Entry 9IT2 (electron microscopy, 2.03 A resolution); this record covers chains A and C of the 9 polymer chains in the assembly.

Chain A:
Name: Urease subunit gamma
Organism: Ureaplasma parvum serovar 3 (strain ATCC 700970)
Notes: EC 3.5.1.5
UniProtKB: P0C7K9 (URE3_UREPA); residue numbers follow UniProt; this construct covers 1-101
Amino-acid sequence (101 residues; numbered 1 to 101; the number before each row is that of its first residue):
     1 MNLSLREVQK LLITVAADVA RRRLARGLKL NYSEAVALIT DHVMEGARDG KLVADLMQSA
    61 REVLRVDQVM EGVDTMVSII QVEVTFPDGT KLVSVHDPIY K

Chain C:
Name: Urease subunit alpha
Organism: Ureaplasma parvum serovar 3 (strain ATCC 700970)
Notes: EC 3.5.1.5
UniProtKB: P0C7K7 (URE1_UREPA); residues 1-598 here = UniProt positions 1-598
Amino-acid sequence (598 residues; each row starts with the number of its first residue):
     1 MFKISRKNYS DLYGITTGDS VRLGDTNLWV KVEKDLTTYG EESVFGGGKT LREGMGMNST
    61 MKLDDKLGNA EVMDLVITNA LIVDYTGIYK ADIGIKNGKI AAIGKSGNPH LTDNVDMIVG
   121 ISTEISAGEG KIYTAGGLDT HVHWLEPEIV PVALDGGITT VIAGGTGMND GTKATTVSPG
   181 KFWVKSALQA ADGLSINAGF LAKGQGMEDP IFEQIAAGAC GLKIHEDWGA TGNAIDLALT
   241 VADKTDVAVA IHTDTLNEAG FVEHTIAAMK GRTIHAYHTE GAGGGHAPDI LETVKYAHIL
   301 PASTNPTIPY TVNTIAEHLD MLMVCHHLNP KVPEDVAFAD SRIRSQTIAA EDLLHDMGAI
   361 SIMSSDTLAM GRIGEVATRT WQMAHKMKAQ FGSLKGDSEF SDNNRVKRYI SKYTINPAIA
   421 HGVDSYIGSL EVGKLADIVA WEPKFFGAKP YYVVKMGVIA RCVAGDPNAS IPTCEPVIMR
   481 DQFGTYGRLL TNTSVSFVSK IGLENGIKEE YKLEKELLPV KNCRSVNKKS MKWNSATPNL
   541 EVDPQTFDAA VDFNDLENWL EQSASELAKK LKKTSSGKYI LDAEPLTEAP LAQRYFLF
Modified positions: Lys223 (lysine nz-carboxylic acid; KCX)
Metal / ion sites: Ni2+ site 1: His141, His143, Lys223, Asp366 (together with beta-mercaptoethanol); Ni2+ site 2: Lys223, His252, His278 (together with beta-mercaptoethanol)
UniProt features mapped onto this chain:
  - active site: His326 (Proton donor)
  - binding site (Ni(2+)): His141, His143, Lys223, His252, His278, Asp366
  - binding site (substrate): His225
  - modified residue: Lys223 (N6-carboxylysine)

Chain A / chain C interface:
Pairs across the interface (67):
  Met1(A) - Lys449(C)
  Met1(A) - Glu475(C)  hydrogen bond (backbone-side chain)
  Met1(A) - Pro476(C)  hydrophobic
  Met1(A) - Val477(C)
  Asn2(A) - Phe445(C)
  Asn2(A) - Lys449(C)  hydrogen bond (backbone-side chain)
  Asn2(A) - Val463(C)
  Asn2(A) - Val477(C)  hydrogen bond (backbone-backbone)
  Asn2(A) - Met479(C)
  Leu3(A) - Val477(C)  hydrogen bond (backbone-backbone)
  Leu3(A) - Ile478(C)
  Leu3(A) - Met479(C)  hydrogen bond (backbone-backbone)
  Ser4(A) - Asp155(C)
  Ser4(A) - Met479(C)
  Leu5(A) - Pro151(C)  hydrophobic
  Leu5(A) - Asp155(C)  hydrogen bond (backbone-side chain)
  Leu5(A) - Arg461(C)
  Arg6(A) - Glu375(C)  salt bridge
  Arg6(A) - Phe596(C)
  Glu7(A) - Lys449(C)  salt bridge
  Glu7(A) - Tyr595(C)
  Glu7(A) - Phe596(C)
  Glu7(A) - Leu597(C)  hydrogen bond (side chain-backbone)
  Glu7(A) - Phe598(C)
  Gln9(A) - Glu148(C)  hydrogen bond
  Lys10(A) - Phe598(C)
  Leu11(A) - Leu597(C)  hydrophobic
  Leu11(A) - Phe598(C)  hydrophobic
  Thr14(A) - Phe598(C)
  Met44(A) - Phe598(C)  hydrophobic
  Ala47(A) - Gln593(C)  hydrogen bond (backbone-side chain)
  Arg48(A) - Gln593(C)
  Leu52(A) - Asn313(C)
  Val53(A) - Asn313(C)  hydrogen bond (backbone-side chain)
  Met57(A) - Asp320(C)
  Ile79(A) - Val324(C)  hydrophobic
  Gln81(A) - Val324(C)
  Glu83(A) - Arg372(C)  salt bridge
  Val84(A) - Phe598(C)
  Thr85(A) - Gln593(C)  hydrogen bond (backbone-side chain)
  Thr85(A) - Phe596(C)
  Thr85(A) - Phe598(C)  hydrogen bond (side chain-backbone)
  Phe86(A) - Asn313(C)
  Phe86(A) - Gln593(C)
  Pro87(A) - Glu588(C)
  Pro87(A) - Ala589(C)  hydrogen bond (backbone-backbone)
  Pro87(A) - Gln593(C)
  Asp88(A) - Thr311(C)  hydrogen bond
  Asp88(A) - Val312(C)
  Asp88(A) - Asn313(C)  hydrogen bond
  Asp88(A) - Thr587(C)
  Asp88(A) - Ala589(C)
  Thr90(A) - Arg372(C)
  Thr90(A) - Glu375(C)  hydrogen bond
  Thr90(A) - Arg379(C)  hydrogen bond (backbone-side chain)
  Lys91(A) - Thr311(C)  hydrogen bond
  Lys91(A) - Asn313(C)
  Lys91(A) - Thr314(C)
  Lys91(A) - Glu317(C)
  Lys91(A) - Arg372(C)
  Lys91(A) - Arg379(C)
  Leu92(A) - Glu317(C)  hydrogen bond (backbone-side chain)
  Leu92(A) - Met321(C)  hydrophobic
  Leu92(A) - Arg372(C)
  Ser94(A) - Asp320(C)
  His96(A) - Asp320(C)  salt bridge
  His96(A) - Val324(C)
Interface residues without a listed pair, chain A (34 interface residues in all): Val8, Glu45, Ala54, Gly89
Interface residues without a listed pair, chain C (37 interface residues in all): Val152, Pro309, Ala316, Gln382, Leu586, Ala592

Overview:
34 residues of chain A face 37 of chain C across their interface; the contacts include 19 hydrogen bonds and 4
salt bridges. Polar contacts include Arg6(A)-Glu375(C), Glu7(A)-Lys449(C) and Glu83(A)-Arg372(C). UniProt
lists active-site residue His326(C), 6 Ni2+-binding residues and substrate-binding residue His225(C) on chain
C.
Chain A is Urease subunit gamma and chain C is Urease subunit alpha, both from Ureaplasma parvum serovar 3
(strain ATCC 700970); the structure, Cryo-EM structure of urease from Ureaplasma parvum, was determined by
electron microscopy.
